PDB entry 6KVF | X-ray diffraction, 2.79 A resolution | chains H and b of the 3 polymer chains in the assembly

# Chain H
Protein: heavy chain
Source organism: Homo sapiens
Amino-acid sequence (227 residues; numbered 1 to 227; the number before each row is that of its first residue):
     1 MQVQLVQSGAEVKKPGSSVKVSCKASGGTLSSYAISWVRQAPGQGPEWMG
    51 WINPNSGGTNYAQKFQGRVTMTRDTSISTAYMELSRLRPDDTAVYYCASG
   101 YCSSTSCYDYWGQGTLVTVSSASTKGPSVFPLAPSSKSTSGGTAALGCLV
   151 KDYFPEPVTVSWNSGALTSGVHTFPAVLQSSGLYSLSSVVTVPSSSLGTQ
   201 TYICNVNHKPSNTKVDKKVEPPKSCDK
Not modelled in the structure: 1-2, 27-29, 135-139, 223-227
Cystine bridges: Cys23-Cys97, Cys102-Cys107, Cys148-Cys204

# Chain b
Protein: Peptide from C-X-C chemokine receptor type 2
UniProt: P25025 (CXCR2_HUMAN); residues 9-19 here = UniProt positions 9-19
Amino-acid sequence (11 residues; numbered 9 to 19; the number before each row is that of its first residue):
     9 DSFEDFWKGED
Not modelled in the structure: 9-10, 17-19
What the authors report for this chain:
  - mutagenesis - W15A: abolished binding to abN48-IgG1

# How chain H and chain b interact
Residue-residue contacts (19):
  Tyr33(H) with Phe11(b); Asp13(b)
  Ala34(H) with Asp13(b), hydrogen bond (backbone-side chain); Lys16(b)
  Ser36(H) with Trp15(b)
  Trp51(H) with Trp15(b); Lys16(b)
  Asn53(H) with Lys16(b), hydrogen bond
  Ala98(H) with Trp15(b)
  Ser99(H) with Trp15(b)
  Gly100(H) with Phe14(b), hydrogen bond (backbone-backbone)
  Tyr101(H) with Phe11(b), hydrophobic; Glu12(b); Phe14(b)
  Cys102(H) with Phe11(b); Glu12(b), hydrogen bond (backbone-backbone); Phe14(b), hydrophobic
  Cys107(H) with Phe14(b), hydrophobic
  Trp111(H) with Trp15(b), hydrophobic
Interface residues without a listed pair, chain H (15 interface residues in all): Val38, Ser103, Asp109
From the paper, about this interface:
  - epitope / paratope residues, chain b: Asp13(b)

# In short
15 residues of chain H and 6 residues of chain b are in contact, with 4 hydrogen bonds. Among the polar pairs
are Ala34(H)-Asp13(b), Asn53(H)-Lys16(b) and Gly100(H)-Phe14(b). The paper reports that W15A of chain b
abolishes binding to abN48-IgG1; the epitope/paratope residue Asp13(b).
Chain H is heavy chain (Homo sapiens) and chain b is Peptide from C-X-C chemokine receptor type 2; the
structure, Structure of anti-hCXCR2 abN48 in complex with its CXCR2 epitope, was determined by X-ray
diffraction together with 6KVA from the same study.
